8I2Z - chain A; structure by electron microscopy, 2.30 A resolution.

# Chain A
Name: Xanthorhodopsin
From: uncultured Bdellovibrionales bacterium
UniProtKB: A0A977XLG0 (A0A977XLG0_9PROT); numbering as in UniProt (aligned over 1-256)
Sequence (262 residues; row label = number of the first residue in the row):
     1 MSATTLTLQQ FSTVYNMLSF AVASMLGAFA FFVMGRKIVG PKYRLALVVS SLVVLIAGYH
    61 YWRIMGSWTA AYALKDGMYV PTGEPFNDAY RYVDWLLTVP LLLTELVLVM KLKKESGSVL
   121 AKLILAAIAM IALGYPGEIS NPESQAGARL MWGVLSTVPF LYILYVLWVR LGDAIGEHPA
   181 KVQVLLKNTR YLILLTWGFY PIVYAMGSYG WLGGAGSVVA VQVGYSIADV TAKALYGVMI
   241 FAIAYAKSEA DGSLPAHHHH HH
Disordered / not traced: 1-2, 257-262
Sequence notes: expression tag (257-262)
Glycans and other covalent adducts: retinal (RET) linked to K233
Small-molecule neighbours:
  - Zeaxanthin (K3I): L150, G153, V154, T157, F160, N188, Y191, L194, G198, P201, I202, Y204, A205, S208, Y209
  - retinal (RET): Y92, W95, T98, V99, L102, M130, I131, G134, G153, S156, T157, F160, W197, Y200, P201, Y204, D229, A232

# Summary
Bound to chain A: Zeaxanthin. Retinal is covalently linked to K233.
Chain A is Xanthorhodopsin (uncultured Bdellovibrionales bacterium); the structure, Cryo-EM structure of the
zeaxanthin-bound kin4B8, was determined by electron microscopy (same publication as 7YTB).
